PDB entry 4QWS | X-ray diffraction, 3.00 A resolution | chains Q and R of the 28 polymer chains in the assembly

Chain Q:
Name: Proteasome subunit alpha type-4
From: Saccharomyces cerevisiae
Notes: EC 3.4.25.1
UniProt: P40303 (PSA4_YEAST); residues -1 to 252 here correspond to UniProt positions 1-254 (UniProt number = residue number + 2)
Sequence (254 residues; each row starts with the number of its first residue; numbers below 1 keep their minus sign (Met-1 is residue -1)):
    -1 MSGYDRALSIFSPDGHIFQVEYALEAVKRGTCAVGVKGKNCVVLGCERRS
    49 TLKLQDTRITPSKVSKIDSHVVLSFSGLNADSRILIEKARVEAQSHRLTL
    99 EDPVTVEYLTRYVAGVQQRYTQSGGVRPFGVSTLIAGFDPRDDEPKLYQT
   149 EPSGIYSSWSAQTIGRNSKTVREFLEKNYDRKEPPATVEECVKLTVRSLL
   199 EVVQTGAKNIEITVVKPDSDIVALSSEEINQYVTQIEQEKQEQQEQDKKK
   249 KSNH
Disordered / not traced: -1 to 0, 241-252
Swiss-Prot annotation at these positions:
  - modified residue: Thr58 (Phosphothreonine)

Chain R:
Name: Proteasome subunit alpha type-5
From: Saccharomyces cerevisiae
Notes: EC 3.4.25.1
UniProt: P32379 (PSA5_YEAST); residues -7 to 252 here correspond to UniProt positions 1-260 (UniProt number = residue number + 8)
Sequence (260 residues; row label = number of the first residue in the row; numbers below 1 keep their minus sign (Met-7 is residue -7)):
    -7 MFLTRSEYDRGVSTFSPEGRLFQVEYSLEAIKLGSTAIGIATKEGVVLGV
    43 EKRATSPLLESDSIEKIVEIDRHIGCAMSGLTADARSMIEHARTAAVTHN
    93 LYYDEDINVESLTQSVCDLALRFGEGASGEERLMSRPFGVALLIAGHDAD
   143 DGYQLFHAEPSGTFYRYNAKAIGSGSEGAQAELLNEWHSSLTLKEAELLV
   193 LKILKQVMEEKLDENNAQLSCITKQDGFKIYDNEKTAELIKELKEKEAAE
   243 SPEEADVEMS
Disordered / not traced: -7 to 0, 118-124, 243-252

How chain Q and chain R interact:
Pairs across the interface - 61 pairs, chain Q then chain R:
  Asp3(Q) with Glu117(R)
  Arg4(Q) with Asp1(R), salt bridge
  Ala5(Q) with Val4(R), hydrophobic; Glu117(R); Ser127(R)
  Ser7(Q) with Ser127(R); Arg128(R)
  Ile8(Q) with Gln15(R)
  Phe9(Q) with Gln15(R); Tyr18(R), hydrophobic; Ser19(R); Leu73(R), hydrophobic; Arg128(R); Pro129(R); Gly131(R)
  Ser10(Q) with Tyr18(R)
  Pro11(Q) with Tyr18(R), hydrophobic; Glu21(R)
  Asp12(Q) with Glu21(R)
  Gly13(Q) with Tyr18(R); Glu21(R); Ala22(R)
  His14(Q) with Leu25(R)
  Ile15(Q) with Leu73(R), hydrophobic; Arg128(R)
  Lys35(Q) with Glu52(R), salt bridge
  Gln116(Q) with Ala75(R); Asp76(R)
  Thr119(Q) with Arg128(R), hydrogen bond (backbone-side chain)
  Gln120(Q) with Met126(R); Ser127(R), hydrogen bond (backbone-backbone); Arg128(R); Phe130(R)
  Ser121(Q) with Ser127(R)
  Gly122(Q) with Ser127(R)
  Ser151(Q) with Ala75(R)
  Gly152(Q) with Ala75(R)
  Ile153(Q) with Thr74(R); Ala75(R)
  Ser155(Q) with Leu51(R); Ser55(R)
  Ser156(Q) with Leu51(R); Glu52(R), hydrogen bond (backbone-backbone); Ser55(R), hydrogen bond (backbone-side chain)
  Trp157(Q) with Thr47(R); Ser48(R); Leu50(R); Leu51(R); Glu52(R)
  Ser158(Q) with Leu50(R), hydrogen bond (backbone-backbone); Glu52(R), hydrogen bond
  Ala159(Q) with Leu50(R)
  Leu173(Q) with Leu50(R), hydrophobic
  Glu174(Q) with Ser48(R), hydrogen bond; Pro49(R); Leu50(R)
  Tyr177(Q) with Leu50(R), hydrophobic
  Arg179(Q) with Pro49(R), hydrogen bond (side chain-backbone); Leu50(R); Leu51(R), hydrogen bond (side chain-backbone); Glu52(R)
Also at the interface, not in a pair above, chain Q (32 interface residues in all): Tyr154, Arg170
Also at the interface, not in a pair above, chain R (29 interface residues in all): Ser53, Glu57, Ser79

Summary:
32 residues of chain Q and 29 residues of chain R are in contact; the contacts include 9 hydrogen bonds and 2
salt bridges. Polar pairs include Arg4(Q)-Asp1(R), Lys35(Q)-Glu52(R) and Thr119(Q)-Arg128(R).
Here chain Q is Proteasome subunit alpha type-4 and chain R is Proteasome subunit alpha type-5, both from
Saccharomyces cerevisiae. Entry 4QWS (yCP beta5-C63F mutant in complex with carfilzomib) was determined by
X-ray diffraction, deposited together with 4QUX, 4QUY, 4QV0, 4QV1, 4QV3, 4QV4 and 42 further entries.
